Entry 7OHY (electron microscopy, 3.90 A resolution); this record covers chains 1 and f of the 26 polymer chains in the assembly.

# Chain 1
Molecule: 25S rRNA
Source organism: Saccharomyces cerevisiae S288C
Sequence (3396 nucleotides; row label = number of the first residue in the row; note: 87 numbers in that range are skipped by the numbering (no residue carries them; nothing is unmodelled there); a row labelled like 990A-990Z holds insertion residues (990A, then the next letters in order)):
     1 GUUUGACCUCAAAUCAGGUAGGAGUACCCGCUGAACUUAAGCAUAUCAAU
    51 AAGCGGAGGAAAAGAAACCAACCGGGAUUGCCUUAGUAACGGCGAGUGAA
   101 GCGGCAAAAGCUCAAAUUUGAAAUCUGGUACCUUCGGUGCCCGAGUUGUA
   151 AUUUGGAGAGGGCAACUUUGGGGCCGUUCCUUGUCUAUGUUCCUUGGAAC
   201 AGGACGUCAUAGAGGGUGAGAAUCCCGUGUGGCGAGGAGUGCGGUUCUUU
   251 GUAAAGUGCCUUCGAAGAGUCGAGUUGUUUGGGAAUGCAGCUCUAAGUGG
   301 GUGGUAAAUUCCAUCUAAAGCUAAAUAUUGGCGAGAGACCGAUAGCGAAC
   351 AAGUACAGUGAUGGAAAGAUGAAAAGAACUUUGAAAAGAGAGUGAAAAAG
   401 UACGUGAAAUUGUUGAAAGGGAAGGGCAUUUGAUCAGACAUGGUGUUUUG
   451 UGCCCUCUGCUCCUUGUGGGUAGGGGAAUCUCGCAUUUCACUGGGCCAGC
   501 AUCAGUUUUGGUGGCAGGAUAAAUCCAUAGGAAUGUAGCUUGCCUCGGUA
   551 AGUAUUAUAGCCUGUGGGAAUACUGCCAGCUGGGACUGAGGACUGCGACG
   601 UAAGUCAAGGAUGCUGGCAUAAUGGUUAUAUGCCGCCCGUCUUGAAACAC
   651 GGACCAAGGAGUCUAACGUCUAUGCGAGUGUUUGGGUGUAAAACCCAUAC
   701 GCGUAAUGAAAGUGAACGUAGGUUGGGGCCUCGCAAGAGGUGCACAAUCG
   751 ACCGAUCCUGAUGUCUUCGGAUGGAUUUGAGUAAGAGCAUAGCUGUUGGG
   801 ACCCGAAAGAUGGUGAACUAUGCCUGAAUAGGGUGAAGCCAGAGGAAACU
   851 CUGGUGGAGGCUCGUAGCGGUUCUGACGUGCAAAUCGAUCGUCGAAUUUG
   901 GGUAUAGGGGCGAAAGACUAAUCGAACCAUCUAGUAGCUGGUUCCUGCCG
   951 AAGUUUCCCUCAGGAUAGCAGAAGCUCGUAUCAGUUUUAU
990A-990Z GAGGUAAAGCGAAUGAUUAGAGGUUC
991A-991Z CGGGGUCGAAAUGACCUUGACCUAUU
992A-992Z CUCAAACUUUAAAUAUGUAAGAAGUC
993A-993I CUUGUUACU
  1060 UAA
  1081 UUGAACGUGGACAUUUGAAUGAAGAGCUUUUAGUGGGCCAUUUUUGGUAA
  1131 GCAGAACUGGCGAUGCGGGAUGAACCGAACGUAGAGUUAAGGUGCCGGAA
  1181 UACACGCUCAUCAGACACCACAAAAGGUGUUAGUUCAUCUAGACAGCCGG
  1231 ACGGUGGCCAUGGAAGUCGGAAUCCGCUAAGGAGUGUGUAACAACUCACC
  1281 GGCCGAAUGAACUAGCCCUGAAAAUGGAUGGCGCUCAAGCGUGUUACCUA
  1331 UACUCUACCGUCAGGGUUGAUAUGAUGCCCUGACGAGUAGGCAGGCGUGG
  1381 AGGUCAGUGACGAAGCCUAGACCGUAAGGUCGGGUCGAACGGCCUCUAGU
  1431 GCAGAUCUUGGUGGUAGUAGCAAAUAUUCAAAUGAGAACUUUGAAGACUG
  1481 AAGUGGGGAAAGGUUCCACGUCAACAGCAGUUGGACGUGGGUUAGUCGAU
  1531 CCUAAGAGAUGGGGAAGCUCCGUUUCAAAGGCCUGAUUUUAUGCAGGCCA
  1581 CCAUCGAAAGGGAAUCCGGUUAAGAUUCCGGAACCUGGAUAUGGAUUCUU
  1631 CACGGUAACGUAACUGAAUGUGGAGACGUCGGCGCGAGCCCUGGGAGGAG
  1681 UUAUCUUUUCUUCUUAACAGCUUAUCACCCCGGAAUUGGUUUAUCCGGAG
  1731 AUGGGGUCUUAUGGCUGGAAGAGGCCAGCACCUUUGCUGGCUCCGGUGCG
  1781 CUUGUGACGGCCCGUGAAAAUCCACAGGAAGGAAUAGUUUUCAUGCCAGG
  1831 UCGUACUGAUAACCGCAGCAGGUCUCCAAGGUGAACAGCCUCUAGUUGAU
  1881 AGAAUAAUGUAGAUAAGGGAAGUCGGCAAAAUAGAUCCGUAACUUCGGGA
  1931 UAAGGAUUGGCUCUAAGGGUCGGGUAGUGAGGGCCUUGGUCAGACGCAGC
  1981 GGGCGUGCUUGUGGACUGCUUGGUGGGGCUUGCUCUGCUAGGCGGACUAC
  2031 UUGCGUGCCUUGUUGUAGACGGCCUUGGUAGGUCUCUUGUAGACCGUCGC
  2081 UUGCUACAAUUAACGAUCAACUUAGAACUGGUACGGACAAGGGGAAUCUG
  2131 ACUGUCUAAUUAAAACAUAGCAUUGCGAUGGUCAGAAAGUGAUGUUGACG
  2181 CAAUGUGAUUUCUGCCCAGUGCUCUGAAUGUCAAAGUGAAGAAAUUCAAC
  2231 CAAGCGCGGGUAAACGGCGGGAGUAACUAUGACUCUCUUAAGGUAGCCAA
  2281 AUGCCUCGUCAUCUAAUUAGUGACGCGCAUGAAUGGAUUAACGAGAUUCC
  2331 CACUGUCCCUAUCUACUAUCUAGCGAAACCACAGCCAAGGGAACGGGCUU
  2381 GGCAGAAUCAGCGGGGAAAGAAGACCCUGUUGAGCUUGACUCUAGUUUGA
  2431 CAUUGUGAAGAGACAUAGAGGGUGUAGAAUAAGUGGGAGCUUCGGCGCCA
  2481 GUGAAAUACCACUACCUUUAUAGUUUCUUUACUUAUUCAAUGAAGCGGAG
  2531 CUGGAAUUCAUUUUCCACGUUCUAGCAUUCAAGGUCCCAUUCGGGGCUGA
  2581 UCCGGGUUGAAGACAUUGUCAGGUGGGGAGUUUGGCUGGGGCGGCACAUC
  2631 UGUUAAACGAUAACGCAGAUGUCCUAAGGGGGGCUCAUGGAGAACAGAAA
  2681 UCUCCAGUAGAACAAAAGGGUAAAAGCCCCCUUGAUUUUGAUUUUCAGUG
  2731 UGAAUACAAACCAUGAAAGUGUGGCCUAUCGAUCCUUUAGUCCCUCGGAA
  2781 UUUGAGGCUAGAGGUGCCAGAAAAGUUACCACAGGGAUAACUGGCUUGUG
  2831 GCAGUCAAGCGUUCAUAGCGACAUUGCUUUUUGAUUCUUCGAUGUCGGCU
  2881 CUUCCUAUCAUACCGAAGCAGAAUUCGGUAAGCGUUGGAUUGUUCACCCA
  2931 CUAAUAGGGAACGUGAGCUGGGUUUAGACCGUCGUGAGACAGGUUAGUUU
  2981 UACCCUACUGAUGAAUGUUACCGCAAUAGUAAUUGAACUUAGUACGAGAG
  3031 GAACAGUUCAUUCGGAUAAUUGGUUUUUGCGGCUGUCUGAUCAGGCAUUG
  3081 CCGCGAAGCUACCAUCCGCUGGAUUAUGGCUGAACGCCUCUAAGUCAGAA
  3131 UCCAUGCUAGAACGCGGUGAUUUCUUUGCUCCACACAAUAUAGAUGGAUA
  3181 CGAAUAAGGCGUCCUUGUGGCGUCGCUGAACCAUAGCAGGCUAGCAACGG
  3231 UGCACUUGGCGGAAAGGCCUUGGGUGCUUGCUGGCGAAUUGCAAUGUCAU
  3281 UUUGCGUGGGGAUAAAUCAUUUGUAUACGACUUAGAUGUACAACGGGGUA
  3331 UUGUAAGCAGUAGAGUAGCCUUGUUGUUACGAUCUGCUGAGAUUAAGCCU
  3381 UUGUUGUCUGAUUUGU
Unresolved in the structure: 40-42, 165, 306-309, 462-470, 709-711, 761-769, 780, 818-924, 937, 990A-990Z, 991A-991Z, 992A-992Z, 993A-993I, 1081-1096, 1197-1200, 1301-1308, 1352, 1452-2351, 2373, 2394-2829, 2837-2847, 2859-2889, 2912-2982, 3078-3079, 3377

# Chain f
Protein: 60S ribosomal protein L33-A
Source organism: Saccharomyces cerevisiae (strain ATCC 204508 / S288c)
UniProtKB: P05744 (RL33A_YEAST); residues 1-107 here = UniProt positions 1-107
Amino-acid sequence (107 residues; numbered 1 to 107; the number before each row is that of its first residue):
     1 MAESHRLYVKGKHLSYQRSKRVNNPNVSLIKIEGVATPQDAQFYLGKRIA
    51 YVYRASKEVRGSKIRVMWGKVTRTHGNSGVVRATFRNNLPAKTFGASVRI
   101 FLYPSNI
Unresolved in the structure: 1
UniProt features mapped onto this chain:
  - modified residue: Ala2 (N-acetylalanine)
  - cross-link: Lys47 (Glycyl lysine isopeptide (Lys-Gly) (interchain with G-Cter in ubiquitin))

# How chain 1 and chain f interact
Contacting residue pairs (118):
  A428(1) - Pro25(f)  sugar contact
  A428(1) - Asn88(f)  hydrogen bond to the sugar
  U429(1) - Asn88(f)  hydrogen bond to the sugar
  U429(1) - Leu89(f)  sugar contact
  U429(1) - Pro90(f)  sugar contact
  U430(1) - Tyr53(f)  hydrogen bond to the phosphate
  U430(1) - Asn87(f)  hydrogen bond to the phosphate
  U430(1) - Pro90(f)  sugar contact
  U431(1) - Tyr53(f)  hydrogen bond to the phosphate
  U431(1) - Arg65(f)  salt bridge to the phosphate
  G432(1) - Lys57(f)  phosphate contact
  G432(1) - Arg65(f)  salt bridge to the phosphate
  A433(1) - Lys57(f)  salt bridge to the phosphate
  C497(1) - Arg86(f)  sugar contact
  A498(1) - Arg48(f)  phosphate contact
  A498(1) - Arg86(f)  salt bridge to the phosphate
  G499(1) - Arg48(f)  salt bridge to the phosphate
  C500(1) - Pro104(f)  phosphate contact
  U509(1) - Gln42(f)  hydrogen bond to the sugar
  G583(1) - Gln42(f)  base contact
  G583(1) - Leu45(f)  base contact
  G583(1) - Asn106(f)  sugar contact
  G584(1) - Leu45(f)  sugar contact
  G584(1) - Gly46(f)  hydrogen bond to the phosphate
  G584(1) - Val71(f)  phosphate contact
  G584(1) - Thr72(f)  hydrogen bond to the sugar
  A585(1) - Gly46(f)  phosphate contact
  A585(1) - Val71(f)  sugar contact
  A585(1) - Thr72(f)  sugar contact
  C586(1) - Lys70(f)  salt bridge to the phosphate
  C618(1) - Arg60(f)  hydrogen bond to the sugar
  U620(1) - Arg60(f)  phosphate contact
  A621(1) - Arg60(f)  salt bridge to the phosphate
  A622(1) - Arg60(f)  hydrogen bond to the base
  G624(1) - Asn87(f)  hydrogen bond to the phosphate
  U631(1) - Pro90(f)  base contact
  U631(1) - Ala91(f)  hydrogen bond to the sugar
  U631(1) - Lys92(f)  hydrogen bond to the sugar
  G632(1) - Arg18(f)  sugar contact
  G632(1) - Asn23(f)  hydrogen bond to the base
  G632(1) - Ala91(f)  sugar contact
  G632(1) - Phe94(f)  sugar contact
  C633(1) - Arg18(f)  sugar contact
  C633(1) - Arg21(f)  hydrogen bond to the sugar
  C633(1) - Val22(f)  sugar contact
  C633(1) - Asn23(f)  hydrogen bond to the sugar
  C634(1) - Arg21(f)  sugar contact
  G1148(1) - Lys20(f)  phosphate contact
  G1148(1) - Arg21(f)  salt bridge to the phosphate
  G1149(1) - Lys20(f)  salt bridge to the phosphate
  G1149(1) - Arg21(f)  salt bridge to the phosphate
  U1151(1) - Arg21(f)  salt bridge to the phosphate
  G1164(1) - Asn26(f)  phosphate contact
  G1166(1) - Arg73(f)  salt bridge to the phosphate
  U1167(1) - Arg73(f)  salt bridge to the phosphate
  G1177(1) - Arg18(f)  salt bridge to the phosphate
  G1177(1) - Lys20(f)  hydrogen bond to the base
  G1178(1) - Arg18(f)  sugar contact
  G1178(1) - Lys20(f)  base contact
  G1178(1) - Leu29(f)  phosphate contact
  G1178(1) - His75(f)  hydrogen bond to the sugar
  A1179(1) - His75(f)  salt bridge to the phosphate
  A1179(1) - Gly76(f)  phosphate contact
  A1179(1) - Asn77(f)  phosphate contact
  A1180(1) - Gly76(f)  phosphate contact
  A1180(1) - Asn77(f)  hydrogen bond to the phosphate
  A1180(1) - Ser78(f)  hydrogen bond to the phosphate
  A1326(1) - Asn77(f)  hydrogen bond to the sugar
  C1327(1) - Gly76(f)  sugar contact
  C1327(1) - Asn77(f)  sugar contact
  C1328(1) - His75(f)  sugar contact
  C1328(1) - Arg82(f)  salt bridge to the phosphate
  U1329(1) - Gln17(f)  hydrogen bond to the phosphate
  U1329(1) - Arg18(f)  sugar contact
  U1329(1) - Ser19(f)  hydrogen bond to the phosphate
  U1329(1) - Arg82(f)  salt bridge to the phosphate
  A1330(1) - Ser19(f)  phosphate contact
  A3168(1) - Lys63(f)  salt bridge to the phosphate
  U3169(1) - Ser56(f)  hydrogen bond to the phosphate
  A3170(1) - Ser56(f)  hydrogen bond to the phosphate
  U3171(1) - Arg54(f)  base contact
  A3172(1) - Lys92(f)  base contact
  A3172(1) - Phe94(f)  base contact
  G3173(1) - Lys92(f)  hydrogen bond to the base
  G3173(1) - Phe94(f)  base contact
  G3173(1) - Ala96(f)  base contact
  G3173(1) - Ser97(f)  hydrogen bond to the sugar
  A3174(1) - Ser97(f)  phosphate contact
  U3175(1) - Arg6(f)  sugar contact
  U3175(1) - Tyr8(f)  hydrogen bond to the sugar
  U3175(1) - Lys10(f)  salt bridge to the phosphate
  U3175(1) - Arg54(f)  base contact
  U3175(1) - Ser97(f)  phosphate contact
  U3175(1) - Arg99(f)  hydrogen bond to the base
  G3176(1) - Ser4(f)  phosphate contact
  G3176(1) - His5(f)  hydrogen bond to the phosphate
  G3176(1) - Arg6(f)  salt bridge to the phosphate
  A3213(1) - Glu3(f)  hydrogen bond to the sugar
  U3214(1) - Ala2(f)  phosphate contact
  U3214(1) - Glu3(f)  sugar contact
  A3215(1) - Ala2(f)  hydrogen bond to the phosphate
  G3216(1) - Ala2(f)  hydrogen bond to the phosphate
  A3218(1) - His5(f)  stacking on the base
  G3219(1) - Ala2(f)  hydrogen bond to the base
  G3219(1) - His5(f)  base contact
  A3274(1) - Trp68(f)  phosphate contact
  U3275(1) - Val52(f)  sugar contact
  U3275(1) - Ser62(f)  hydrogen bond to the base
  U3275(1) - Ile64(f)  base contact
  U3275(1) - Val66(f)  phosphate contact
  U3275(1) - Trp68(f)  hydrogen bond to the phosphate
  U3275(1) - Arg99(f)  hydrogen bond to the sugar
  G3276(1) - Arg60(f)  base contact
  G3276(1) - Ser62(f)  base contact
  U3277(1) - Gly61(f)  base contact
  U3277(1) - Ser62(f)  base contact
  C3278(1) - Arg54(f)  salt bridge to the phosphate
  A3279(1) - Arg54(f)  base contact
Interface residues without a listed pair, chain 1 (67 interface residues in all): C427, G510, A619, U623, G1147, A1150, U1181
Interface residues without a listed pair, chain f (63 interface residues in all): Lys12, Gln39, Tyr51, Ala55, Met67, Val80, Thr93

# In short
The interface between chain 1 and chain f involves 67 residues on one side and 63 on the other; the contacts
include 37 hydrogen bonds, 21 salt bridges and 1 aromatic stacking contact. Polar pairs include
A622(1)-Arg60(f), G632(1)-Asn23(f) and G1177(1)-Lys20(f).
Chain 1 is 25S rRNA (Saccharomyces cerevisiae S288C) and chain f is 60S ribosomal protein L33-A (Saccharomyces
cerevisiae (strain ATCC 204508 / S288c)); the structure, Nog1-TAP associated immature ribosomal particles from
S. cerevisiae after rpL34 expression shut down, population B, was determined by electron microscopy, deposited
together with 7OF1 and 7OHU.
